1HDA - chains C and D of the 4 polymer chains in the assembly; structure by X-ray diffraction, 2.20 A resolution.

# Chain C
Name: Hemoglobin (deoxy) (alpha chain)
Organism: Bos taurus
UniProtKB: P01966 (HBA_BOVIN); residues 1-141 here = UniProt positions 1-141
Amino-acid sequence (141 residues; numbered 1 to 141; the number before each row is that of its first residue):
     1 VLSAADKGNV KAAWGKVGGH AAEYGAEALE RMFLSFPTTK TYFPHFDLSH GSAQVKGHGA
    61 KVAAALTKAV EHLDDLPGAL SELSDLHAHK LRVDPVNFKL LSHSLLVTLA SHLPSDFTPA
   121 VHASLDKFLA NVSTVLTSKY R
Bound ions: heme Fe near His87 (its only coordinating residue here)
Ligand contacts: heme (HEM): Met32, Thr39, Tyr42, Phe43, His45, Phe46, His58, Lys61, Val62, Ala65, Leu66, Leu83, Leu86, His87, Leu91, Val93, Asn97, Phe98, Leu101, Val132, Leu136

# Chain D
Name: Hemoglobin (deoxy) (beta chain)
Organism: Bos taurus
UniProtKB: P02070 (HBB_BOVIN); residues 2-146 here correspond to UniProt positions 1-145 (UniProt number = residue number - 1)
Amino-acid sequence (145 residues; numbered 2 to 146; the number before each row is that of its first residue):
     2 MLTAEEKAAV TAFWGKVKVD EVGGEALGRL LVVYPWTQRF FESFGDLSTA DAVMNNPKVK
    62 AHGKKVLDSF SNGMKHLDDL KGTFAALSEL HCDKLHVDPE NFKLLGNVLV VVLARNFGKE
   122 FTPVLQADFQ KVVAGVANAL AHRYH
Bound ions: heme Fe near His92 (its only coordinating residue here)
Ligand contacts: heme (HEM): Leu31, Thr38, Phe41, Phe42, Phe45, His63, Lys66, Val67, Ser70, Phe71, Phe85, Leu88, Leu91, His92, Leu96, Val98, Asn102, Phe103, Leu106, Leu141
Swiss-Prot annotation at these positions:
  - binding site (heme b): His63, His92
  - modified residue: Thr12 (Phosphothreonine), Ser44 (Phosphoserine), Lys59 (N6-acetyllysine), Lys82 (N6-acetyllysine), Cys93 (S-nitrosocysteine)

# How chain C and chain D interact
Contacting residue pairs (35):
  Arg31(C) with Phe122(D), hydrogen bond (side chain-backbone); Thr123(D), hydrogen bond (side chain-backbone); Pro124(D); Gln127(D), hydrogen bond
  Leu34(C) with Pro124(D), hydrophobic; Ala128(D)
  Ser35(C) with Gln127(D), hydrogen bond; Ala128(D); Gln131(D)
  Phe36(C) with Gln131(D)
  His103(C) with Asn108(D); Val111(D); Val112(D); Gln131(D), hydrogen bond
  Val107(C) with Val112(D), hydrophobic; Ala115(D); Gln127(D)
  Ala110(C) with Val112(D); Arg116(D)
  Ser111(C) with Ala115(D); Gly119(D)
  Pro114(C) with Arg116(D), hydrogen bond (backbone-side chain)
  Phe117(C) with Arg30(D), hydrogen bond (backbone-side chain); Val112(D), hydrophobic; Arg116(D)
  Thr118(C) with Arg30(D), hydrogen bond (backbone-side chain)
  Pro119(C) with Arg30(D); Val33(D); Met55(D), hydrophobic
  His122(C) with Arg30(D), hydrogen bond; Val34(D); Val112(D)
  Ala123(C) with Val34(D)
  Asp126(C) with Val34(D); Tyr35(D), hydrogen bond
Other interface residues (no listed pair), chain C (17 interface residues in all): Leu106, Ala120
Other interface residues (no listed pair), chain D (20 interface residues in all): Ala51, Lys120, Val125

# Overview
The interface between chain C and chain D involves 17 residues on one side and 20 on the other, with 10
hydrogen bonds. Polar contacts include Arg31(C)-Phe122(D), Arg31(C)-Thr123(D) and Arg31(C)-Gln127(D). Chain C
binds heme. Bound to chain D: heme.
Here chain C is Hemoglobin (deoxy) (alpha chain) and chain D is Hemoglobin (deoxy) (beta chain), both from Bos
taurus. Entry 1HDA (A novel allosteric mechanism in haemoglobin. structure of bovine deoxyhaemoglobin, absence
of specific chloride-binding sites and ...) was determined by X-ray diffraction.
